PDB entry 3E47 | X-ray diffraction, 3.00 A resolution | chains S and T of the 28 polymer chains in the assembly

Chain S:
Protein: Proteasome component PRE5
From: Saccharomyces cerevisiae
Notes: EC 3.4.25.1
UniProtKB: P40302 (PSA1_YEAST); the construct has insertions or renumbered stretches relative to UniProt, so the offset changes along the chain: 4-60 = UniProt 2-58; 63-180 = UniProt 59-176; 183-204 = UniProt 183-204; 210-233 = UniProt 211-234
Amino-acid sequence (233 residues; each row starts with the number of its first residue; note: 7 numbers in that range are skipped by the numbering (no residue carries them; nothing is unmodelled there); a row labelled like 18A-18F holds insertion residues (18A, then the next letters in order)):
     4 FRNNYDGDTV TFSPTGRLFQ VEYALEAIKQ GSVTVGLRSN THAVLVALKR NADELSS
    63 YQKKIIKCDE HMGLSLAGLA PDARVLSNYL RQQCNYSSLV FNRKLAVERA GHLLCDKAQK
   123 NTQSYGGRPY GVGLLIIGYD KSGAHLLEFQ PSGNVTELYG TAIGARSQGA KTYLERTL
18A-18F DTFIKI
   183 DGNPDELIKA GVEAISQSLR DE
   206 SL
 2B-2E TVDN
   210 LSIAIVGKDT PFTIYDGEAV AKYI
Swiss-Prot annotation at these positions:
  - modified residue: Ser16 (Phosphoserine)
  - cross-link: Lys191 (Glycyl lysine isopeptide (Lys-Gly) (interchain with G-Cter in ubiquitin))

Chain T:
Protein: Proteasome component C1
From: Saccharomyces cerevisiae
Notes: EC 3.4.25.1
UniProtKB: P21242 (PSA3_YEAST); the construct lacks a stretch of the UniProt sequence and is renumbered around it, so the offset changes along the chain: 5-180 = UniProt 5-180; 184-199 = UniProt 187-202; 201-206 = UniProt 203-208; 207-218 = UniProt 211-222; 1 more segments
Amino-acid sequence (244 residues; each row starts with the number of its first residue; note: 4 numbers in that range are skipped by the numbering (no residue carries them; nothing is unmodelled there); a row labelled like 18A-18F holds insertion residues (18A, then the next letters in order)):
     5 GTGYDLSNSV FSPDGRNFQV EYAVKAVENG TTSIGIKCND GVVFAVEKLI TSKLLVPQKN
    65 VKIQVVDRHI GCVYSGLIPD GRHLVNRGRE EAASFKKLYK TPIPIPAFAD RLGQYVQAHT
   125 LYNSVRPFGV STIFGGVDKN GAHLYMLEPS GSYWGYKGAA TGKGRQSAKA ELEKLV
18A-18F DHHPEG
   184 LSAREAVKQA AKIIYL
   201 AHEDNK
20B-20C EK
   207 DFELEISWCS LS
21A-21C ETN
   219 GLHKFVKGDL LQEAIDFAQK EIN

Interface between chain S and chain T:
Pairs across the interface (60):
  Asn7(S) - Leu10(T)
  Tyr8(S) - Asp9(T)  hydrogen bond
  Tyr8(S) - Leu10(T)  hydrophobic
  Tyr8(S) - Tyr26(T)  hydrophobic
  Thr12(S) - Arg130(T)
  Val13(S) - Ser128(T)
  Val13(S) - Val129(T)
  Val13(S) - Arg130(T)
  Thr14(S) - Leu10(T)
  Thr14(S) - Gln23(T)
  Phe15(S) - Gln23(T)  hydrogen bond (backbone-side chain)
  Phe15(S) - Tyr26(T)
  Phe15(S) - Ala27(T)  hydrophobic
  Phe15(S) - Leu81(T)  hydrophobic
  Phe15(S) - Arg130(T)
  Phe15(S) - Pro131(T)
  Ser16(S) - Tyr26(T)
  Pro17(S) - Tyr26(T)  hydrophobic
  Pro17(S) - Lys29(T)
  Thr18(S) - Lys29(T)
  Gly19(S) - Tyr26(T)
  Gly19(S) - Lys29(T)
  Gly19(S) - Ala30(T)
  Leu21(S) - Arg130(T)
  His114(S) - Arg86(T)  hydrogen bond
  Cys117(S) - Arg86(T)
  Asp118(S) - Arg86(T)  salt bridge
  Asp118(S) - Asn90(T)
  Gln121(S) - Pro83(T)
  Gln121(S) - Asp84(T)
  Gln121(S) - His87(T)  hydrogen bond
  Thr124(S) - Arg130(T)  hydrogen bond (backbone-side chain)
  Gln125(S) - His87(T)
  Gln125(S) - His123(T)
  Gln125(S) - Val129(T)
  Gln125(S) - Arg130(T)  hydrogen bond (backbone-backbone)
  Gln125(S) - Phe132(T)
  Tyr127(S) - Ser128(T)  hydrogen bond (backbone-backbone)
  Ser154(S) - Pro83(T)
  Gly155(S) - Pro83(T)
  Asn156(S) - Ile82(T)
  Asn156(S) - Pro83(T)
  Thr158(S) - Asn64(T)
  Glu159(S) - Leu59(T)
  Glu159(S) - Val60(T)  hydrogen bond (backbone-backbone)
  Glu159(S) - Lys63(T)
  Glu159(S) - Asn64(T)  hydrogen bond (backbone-side chain)
  Leu160(S) - Leu58(T)
  Leu160(S) - Leu59(T)  hydrophobic
  Leu160(S) - Val60(T)
  Tyr161(S) - Lys57(T)
  Tyr161(S) - Leu58(T)  hydrogen bond (backbone-backbone)
  Tyr161(S) - Leu59(T)
  Tyr161(S) - Val60(T)  hydrophobic
  Tyr161(S) - Pro61(T)
  Gly162(S) - Leu58(T)
  Glu177(S) - Ser56(T)
  Glu177(S) - Lys57(T)
  Glu177(S) - Leu58(T)
  Leu180(S) - Lys57(T)
Other interface residues (no listed pair), chain S (33 interface residues in all): Arg41, Ser126, Val157, Lys173, Leu176
Other interface residues (no listed pair), chain T (30 interface residues in all): Asn127, Gly133

Overview:
33 residues of chain S face 30 of chain T across their interface, with 10 hydrogen bonds and 1 salt bridge.
Among the polar pairs are Asp118(S)-Arg86(T), Tyr8(S)-Asp9(T) and Phe15(S)-Gln23(T).
Chain S is Proteasome component PRE5 and chain T is Proteasome component C1, both from Saccharomyces
cerevisiae; the structure, Crystal Structure of the Yeast 20S Proteasome in Complex with Homobelactosin C, was
determined by X-ray diffraction.
